9AWK - chains C and B of the 7 polymer chains in the assembly; structure by electron microscopy, 2.14 A resolution.

== Chain C ==
Name: Acetylcholine receptor subunit alpha
Organism: Bos taurus
UniProt: P02709 (ACHA_BOVIN); numbering as in UniProt (aligned over 21-457)
Sequence (437 residues; row label = number of the first residue in the row):
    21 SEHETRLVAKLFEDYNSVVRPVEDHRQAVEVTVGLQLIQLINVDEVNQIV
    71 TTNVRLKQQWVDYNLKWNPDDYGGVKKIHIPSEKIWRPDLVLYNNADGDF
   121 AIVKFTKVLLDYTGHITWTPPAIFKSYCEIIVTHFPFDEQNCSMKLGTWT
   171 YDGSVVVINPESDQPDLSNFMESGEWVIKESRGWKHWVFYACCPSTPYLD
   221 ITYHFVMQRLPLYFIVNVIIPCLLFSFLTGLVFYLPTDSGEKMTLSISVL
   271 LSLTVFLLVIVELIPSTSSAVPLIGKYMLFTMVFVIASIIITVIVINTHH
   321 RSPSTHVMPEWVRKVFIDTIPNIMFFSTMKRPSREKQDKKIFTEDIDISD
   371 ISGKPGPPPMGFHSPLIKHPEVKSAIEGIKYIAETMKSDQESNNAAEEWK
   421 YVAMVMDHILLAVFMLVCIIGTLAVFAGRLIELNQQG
Not modelled in the structure: 350-384, 457
UniProt features mapped onto this chain:
  - glycosylation: Asn161 (N-linked (GlcNAc...) asparagine)
Disulfides: Cys148-Cys162

== Chain B ==
Name: Acetylcholine receptor subunit gamma
Organism: Bos taurus
UniProt: P13536 (ACHG_BOVIN); residues 23-519 here = UniProt positions 23-519
Sequence (497 residues; row label = number of the first residue in the row):
    23 RNQEERLLGDLMQGYNPHLRPAEHDSDVVNVSLKLTLTNLISLNEREEAL
    73 TTNVWIEMQWCDYRLRWDPRDYGGLWVLRVPSTMVWRPDIVLENNVDGVF
   123 EVALYCNVLVSPDGCVYWLPPAIFRSSCPVSVTFFPFDWQNCSLIFQSQT
   173 YSTNEINLQLSQEDGQTIEWIFIDPEAFTENGEWAIRHRPAKMLLDEAAP
   223 AEEAGHQKVVFYLLIQRKPLFYVINIIAPCVLISSVAILIYFLPAKAGGQ
   273 KCTVAINVLLAQTVFLFLVAKKVPETSQAVPLISKYLTFLLVVTILIVVN
   323 AVVVLNVSLRSPHTHSMARGVRKVFLRLLPQLLRMHVRPLAPVAVQDAHP
   373 RLQNGSSSGWPITAGEEVALCLPRSELLFRQRQRNGLVRAALEKLEKGPE
   423 SGQSPEWCGSLKQAAPAIQACVEACNLIARARHQQTHFDSGNKEWFLVGR
   473 VLDRVCFLAMLSLFVCGTAGIFLMAHYNRVPALPFPGDPRSYLPSSD
Not modelled in the structure: 338-437, 519
UniProt features mapped onto this chain:
  - glycosylation (N-linked (GlcNAc...) asparagine): Asn52, Asn163
Disulfides: Cys83-Cys137, Cys150-Cys164
Covalent attachments: N-acetylglucosamine (NAG) linked to Asn52

== Chain C / chain B interface ==
Contacting residue pairs - 91 pairs, chain C then chain B:
  Ser21(C) - Ala44(B)
  Ser21(C) - Tyr85(B)  hydrogen bond
  Glu24(C) - Leu41(B)
  Thr25(C) - Leu41(B)
  Val28(C) - Leu41(B)  hydrophobic
  Arg75(C) - Glu115(B)  salt bridge
  Arg75(C) - Phe122(B)
  Gly93(C) - Asp47(B)
  Lys97(C) - Glu177(B)  salt bridge
  His99(C) - Thr172(B)
  His99(C) - Tyr173(B)
  His99(C) - Glu177(B)  salt bridge
  Lys124(C) - Gly120(B)
  Lys124(C) - Phe122(B)
  Thr126(C) - Gln171(B)
  Lys127(C) - His40(B)  hydrogen bond
  Lys127(C) - Asp111(B)
  Pro141(C) - Phe122(B)  hydrophobic
  Ser193(C) - Gln300(B)  hydrogen bond (backbone-side chain)
  Gly194(C) - Thr298(B)
  Gly194(C) - Ser299(B)  hydrogen bond (backbone-backbone)
  Gly194(C) - Gln300(B)  hydrogen bond (backbone-side chain)
  Glu195(C) - Glu297(B)
  Leu230(C) - Ser299(B)  hydrogen bond (backbone-side chain)
  Leu230(C) - Gln300(B)
  Leu232(C) - Ser299(B)
  Leu232(C) - Val302(B)  hydrophobic
  Tyr233(C) - Arg68(B)
  Tyr233(C) - Pro296(B)
  Tyr233(C) - Glu297(B)
  Tyr233(C) - Thr298(B)
  Tyr233(C) - Ser299(B)  hydrogen bond (backbone-side chain)
  Val236(C) - Val302(B)  hydrophobic
  Ile240(C) - Thr310(B)
  Phe245(C) - Leu281(B)  hydrophobic
  Phe245(C) - Thr285(B)
  Phe247(C) - Ile317(B)  hydrophobic
  Phe247(C) - Val321(B)  hydrophobic
  Leu248(C) - Ile278(B)  hydrophobic
  Leu248(C) - Leu281(B)  hydrophobic
  Leu248(C) - Ile317(B)  hydrophobic
  Leu248(C) - Val320(B)  hydrophobic
  Leu251(C) - Val320(B)  hydrophobic
  Leu251(C) - Val321(B)  hydrophobic
  Leu251(C) - Val324(B)
  Tyr254(C) - Val324(B)  hydrophobic
  Tyr254(C) - Asn328(B)  hydrogen bond
  Tyr254(C) - Arg332(B)
  Leu255(C) - Val324(B)
  Leu255(C) - Leu327(B)  hydrophobic
  Pro256(C) - Asn328(B)
  Asp258(C) - Ala269(B)
  Asp258(C) - Leu331(B)
  Ser259(C) - Ala269(B)
  Ser259(C) - Leu331(B)
  Glu261(C) - Gln272(B)
  Glu261(C) - Lys273(B)  hydrogen bond (side chain-backbone)
  Glu261(C) - Cys274(B)  hydrogen bond (side chain-backbone)
  Glu261(C) - Thr275(B)
  Glu261(C) - Leu327(B)
  Thr264(C) - Thr275(B)
  Leu265(C) - Ile278(B)  hydrophobic
  Leu265(C) - Val320(B)  hydrophobic
  Ser268(C) - Ile278(B)
  Val269(C) - Ile278(B)  hydrophobic
  Leu271(C) - Leu282(B)
  Ser272(C) - Leu281(B)
  Ser272(C) - Leu282(B)
  Ser272(C) - Thr285(B)
  Val275(C) - Leu282(B)  hydrophobic
  Val275(C) - Thr285(B)
  Phe276(C) - Thr285(B)
  Leu278(C) - Phe289(B)  hydrophobic
  Val279(C) - Phe289(B)  hydrophobic
  Val279(C) - Ala292(B)  hydrophobic
  Glu282(C) - Lys293(B)
  Leu283(C) - Ala292(B)  hydrophobic
  Phe346(C) - Thr336(B)
  Ser347(C) - His335(B)
  Met349(C) - His335(B)
  Ile396(C) - Cys443(B)  hydrophobic
  Lys400(C) - Ala442(B)
  Ala403(C) - Ala446(B)  hydrophobic
  Ala403(C) - Leu449(B)
  Met406(C) - Ile450(B)  hydrophobic
  Lys407(C) - Leu449(B)
  Gln410(C) - Arg452(B)  hydrogen bond
  Gln410(C) - Gln456(B)
  Glu417(C) - His335(B)  salt bridge
  Tyr421(C) - Thr336(B)
  Met424(C) - Thr336(B)
Other interface residues (no listed pair), chain C (68 interface residues in all): His23, Gln59, Ile61, Asn73, Pro101, Ile143, Met191, Pro231, Asn237, Pro241, Leu244, Lys388, Ile399, Ile402
Other interface residues (no listed pair), chain B (69 interface residues in all): Asn38, Asn116, Asn117, Val118, Asp119, Val121, Glu123, Ser149, Asn279, Val286, Leu288, Val295, Ala301, Ser306, Leu313, Val314, Val325, Ala439, Ala453

== In short ==
68 residues of chain C and 69 residues of chain B are in contact, with 11 hydrogen bonds and 4 salt bridges.
Polar pairs include Arg75(C)-Glu115(B), Lys97(C)-Glu177(B) and His99(C)-Glu177(B). Covalently linked
N-acetylglucosamine: at Asn52(B).
Here chain C is Acetylcholine receptor subunit alpha and chain B is Acetylcholine receptor subunit gamma, both
from Bos taurus. Entry 9AWK (Bovine fetal muscle nAChR resting state) was determined by electron microscopy
together with 9AVU, 9AVV and 9AWJ from the same study.
